PDB entry 8FCK | electron microscopy, 6.88 A resolution (low resolution: residue-level contacts below are approximate; hydrogen-bond / salt-bridge calls are withheld) | chains G and H of the 8 polymer chains in the assembly

[Chain G]
Protein: HAUS augmin like complex subunit 7 S homeolog
Source organism: Xenopus laevis
Reference sequence: B1H1T5 (B1H1T5_XENLA); residues 1-348 here = UniProt positions 1-348
Chain sequence (348 residues; row label = number of the first residue in the row):
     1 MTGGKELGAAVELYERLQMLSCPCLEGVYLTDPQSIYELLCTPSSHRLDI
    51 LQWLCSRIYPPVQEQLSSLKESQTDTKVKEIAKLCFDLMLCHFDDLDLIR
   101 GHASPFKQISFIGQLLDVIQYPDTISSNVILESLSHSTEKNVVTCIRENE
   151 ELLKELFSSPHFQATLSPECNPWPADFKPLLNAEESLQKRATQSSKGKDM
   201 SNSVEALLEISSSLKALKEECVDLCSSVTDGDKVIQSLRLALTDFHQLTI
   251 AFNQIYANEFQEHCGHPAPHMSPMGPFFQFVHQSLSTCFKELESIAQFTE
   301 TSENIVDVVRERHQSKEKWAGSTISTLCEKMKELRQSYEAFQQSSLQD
Unresolved in the structure: 317-324, 341-348

[Chain H]
Protein: HAUS augmin-like complex subunit 8
Source organism: Xenopus laevis
Reference sequence: Q0IHJ3 (HAUS8_XENLA); residue numbers follow UniProt; this construct covers 1-367
Chain sequence (367 residues; row label = number of the first residue in the row):
     1 MSEAGVAPIEDGSQNSSGGSSGDAALKKSKGGAKVVKSRYMQIGRSKVSK
    51 NSLANTTVCSGGKVPERGSGGTPTRRSLAPHKAKITAAVPLPALDGSIFT
   101 KEDLQSTLLDGHRIARPDLDLSVINDRTLQKITPRPVVTSEQKKPKRDTT
   151 PVNLVPEDMVEMIESQTLLLTYLTIKMQKNLFRLEEKAERNLLLVNDQKD
   201 QLQETIHMMKRDLTLLQREERLRDLIEKQDEVLTPVVTSKDPFKDNYTTF
   251 ATALDSTRHQLAIKNIHITGNRHRYLEELQKHLAITKSLLEEIMPSHASE
   301 NAESFDTIKDLENIVLKTDEELARSFRQILDLSFKVNKEISLQSQKAVEE
   351 TCESALVRQWYFDGSLP
Unresolved in the structure: 1-149

[Chain G / chain H interface]
Residue-residue contacts (122):
  M89(G) - T167(H)
  M89(G) - T171(H)
  E139(G) - V155(H)
  E139(G) - P156(H)
  E139(G) - M159(H)
  V143(G) - M159(H)
  I146(G) - M159(H)
  I146(G) - M162(H)
  I146(G) - I163(H)
  I146(G) - Q166(H)
  N149(G) - Q166(H)
  E150(G) - Q166(H)
  F157(G) - L173(H)
  F162(G) - L173(H)
  Q163(G) - K176(H)
  T165(G) - M177(H)
  L166(G) - L173(H)
  L166(G) - K176(H)
  L166(G) - M177(H)
  L166(G) - N180(H)
  S167(G) - N180(H)
  P168(G) - N180(H)
  P168(G) - L181(H)
  P168(G) - R183(H)
  P168(G) - L184(H)
  E169(G) - R183(H)
  E169(G) - L184(H)
  C170(G) - L184(H)
  W173(G) - N191(H)
  W173(G) - L192(H)
  W173(G) - V195(H)
  L180(G) - Q198(H)
  L181(G) - N191(H)
  L181(G) - V195(H)
  E184(G) - K187(H)
  E184(G) - R190(H)
  L187(G) - L194(H)
  L187(G) - D197(H)
  Q188(G) - R190(H)
  Q188(G) - L194(H)
  R190(G) - D197(H)
  R190(G) - Q201(H)
  I235(G) - L225(H)
  R239(G) - K228(H)
  R239(G) - E231(H)
  R239(G) - V232(H)
  L242(G) - V232(H)
  L242(G) - L233(H)
  L242(G) - V236(H)
  T243(G) - V232(H)
  F245(G) - V236(H)
  H246(G) - P235(H)
  H246(G) - V236(H)
  H246(G) - S239(H)
  T249(G) - S239(H)
  T249(G) - F243(H)
  F252(G) - F243(H)
  F252(G) - Y247(H)
  F252(G) - F250(H)
  N253(G) - P242(H)
  N253(G) - F243(H)
  N253(G) - N246(H)
  Y256(G) - N246(H)
  Y256(G) - T249(H)
  Y256(G) - F250(H)
  F260(G) - F250(H)
  C264(G) - F250(H)
  C264(G) - A253(H)
  P269(G) - S256(H)
  P269(G) - H259(H)
  H270(G) - H273(H)
  M271(G) - H259(H)
  S272(G) - L276(H)
  M274(G) - L276(H)
  M274(G) - Q280(H)
  M274(G) - L283(H)
  F277(G) - K287(H)
  F278(G) - L279(H)
  F278(G) - L283(H)
  F280(G) - K287(H)
  V281(G) - T286(H)
  V281(G) - K287(H)
  V281(G) - L290(H)
  S284(G) - L290(H)
  S284(G) - M294(H)
  L285(G) - L290(H)
  T287(G) - M294(H)
  T287(G) - A298(H)
  T287(G) - S299(H)
  T287(G) - A302(H)
  C288(G) - I293(H)
  K290(G) - A302(H)
  K290(G) - F305(H)
  E291(G) - P295(H)
  E291(G) - A298(H)
  E291(G) - N301(H)
  E291(G) - A302(H)
  E293(G) - F305(H)
  S294(G) - N301(H)
  S294(G) - A302(H)
  S294(G) - S304(H)
  S294(G) - F305(H)
  S294(G) - I308(H)
  I295(G) - N301(H)
  Q297(G) - F305(H)
  Q297(G) - I308(H)
  Q297(G) - K309(H)
  F298(G) - I308(H)
  T301(G) - I308(H)
  T301(G) - E312(H)
  N304(G) - E312(H)
  V308(G) - L316(H)
  R312(G) - D319(H)
  R312(G) - A323(H)
  L327(G) - F326(H)
  K330(G) - F326(H)
  M331(G) - F326(H)
  L334(G) - F326(H)
  L334(G) - I329(H)
  L334(G) - S333(H)
  Y338(G) - S333(H)
  Y338(G) - N337(H)
Also at the interface, not in a pair above, chain G (70 interface residues in all): C145, L153, F177, L238, A268, P273, I305
Also at the interface, not in a pair above, chain H (77 interface residues in all): L169, L170, Q229, Q260, A284, D306, L311, V315, L330

[Summary]
Chain G and chain H form an interface of 70 and 77 residues respectively.
Chain G is HAUS augmin like complex subunit 7 S homeolog and chain H is HAUS augmin-like complex subunit 8,
both from Xenopus laevis; the structure, Structure of the vertebrate augmin complex, was determined by
electron microscopy.
